7E4H - chains A and B of the 4 polymer chains in the assembly; structure by electron microscopy, 3.01 A resolution.

# Chain A
Molecule: Sorting assembly machinery 50 kDa subunit
Source organism: Saccharomyces cerevisiae S288c
UniProtKB: P53969 (SAM50_YEAST); residues 2-484 here = UniProt positions 2-484
Sequence (485 residues; each row starts with the number of its first residue; numbering starts at 0):
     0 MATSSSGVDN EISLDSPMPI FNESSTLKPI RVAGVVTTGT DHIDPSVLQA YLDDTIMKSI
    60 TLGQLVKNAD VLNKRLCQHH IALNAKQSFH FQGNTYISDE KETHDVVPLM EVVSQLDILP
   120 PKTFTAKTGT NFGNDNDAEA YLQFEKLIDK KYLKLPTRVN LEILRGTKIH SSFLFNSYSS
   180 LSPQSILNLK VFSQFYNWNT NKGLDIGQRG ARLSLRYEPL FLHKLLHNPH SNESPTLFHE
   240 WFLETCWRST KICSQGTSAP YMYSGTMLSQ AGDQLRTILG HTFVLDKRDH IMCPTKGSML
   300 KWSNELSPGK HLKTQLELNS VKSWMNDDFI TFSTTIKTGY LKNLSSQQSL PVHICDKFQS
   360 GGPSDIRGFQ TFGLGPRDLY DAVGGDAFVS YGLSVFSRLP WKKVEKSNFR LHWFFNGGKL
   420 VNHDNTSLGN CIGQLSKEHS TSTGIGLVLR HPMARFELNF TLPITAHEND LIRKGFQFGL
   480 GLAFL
Unresolved in the structure: 0-24, 92-107, 226-230
Construct notes: initiating methionine (0); expression tag (1)

# Chain B
Molecule: Sorting assembly machinery 35 kDa subunit
Source organism: Saccharomyces cerevisiae S288c
UniProtKB: P14693 (SAM35_YEAST); numbering as in UniProt (aligned over 1-329)
Sequence (329 residues; each row starts with the number of its first residue):
     1 MVSSFSVPMP VKRIFDTFPL QTYAAQTDKD EAVALEIQRR SYTFTERGGG SSELTVEGTY
    61 KLGVYNVFLE ANTGAALATD PWCLFVQLAL CQKNGLVLPT HSQEQTPSHT CNHEMLVLSR
   121 LSNPDEALPI LVEGYKKRII RSTVAISEIM RSRILDDAEQ LMYYTLLDTV LYDCWITQII
   181 FCASDAQFME LYSCQKLSGS IVTPLDVENS LLQKLSAKSL KISLTKRNKF QFRHREIVKS
   241 MQGVYHNHHN SVNQEQVLNV LFENSKQVLL GLKDMLKSDG QPTYLHLKIA SYILCITNVK
   301 EPIKLKTFVE NECKELVQFA QDTLKNFVQ
Unresolved in the structure: 1-12

# Chain A / chain B interface
Residue-residue contacts (60):
  W246(A) - L212(B)
  W246(A) - S216(B)
  T249(A) - L121(B)
  K250(A) - L121(B)
  K250(A) - N123(B)
  K250(A) - P124(B)  hydrogen bond (side chain-backbone)
  K250(A) - E126(B)  salt bridge
  I251(A) - L121(B)  hydrogen bond (backbone-backbone)
  I251(A) - N123(B)
  I251(A) - P124(B)
  S253(A) - P124(B)
  Q254(A) - P124(B)
  Y262(A) - P124(B)
  Y262(A) - R138(B)  hydrogen bond (backbone-side chain)
  Y262(A) - I140(B)  hydrophobic
  S263(A) - R138(B)
  G264(A) - I37(B)
  G264(A) - R138(B)
  S268(A) - I37(B)
  A270(A) - S119(B)
  A270(A) - L121(B)
  G271(A) - S119(B)
  D272(A) - R120(B)  salt bridge
  L274(A) - E208(B)
  L274(A) - L211(B)  hydrophobic
  L274(A) - L212(B)  hydrophobic
  T276(A) - E208(B)
  K309(A) - E208(B)  salt bridge
  N342(A) - A32(B)
  Q347(A) - A32(B)
  Q347(A) - L35(B)
  P350(A) - A32(B)
  P350(A) - V33(B)  hydrophobic
  P350(A) - E36(B)
  K356(A) - D30(B)  salt bridge
  P375(A) - Q26(B)
  P375(A) - D28(B)
  L378(A) - Y135(B)
  Y379(A) - K136(B)  hydrogen bond
  K418(A) - Q26(B)  hydrogen bond
  V420(A) - D28(B)
  N421(A) - D28(B)
  E437(A) - Y23(B)
  H438(A) - Y23(B)
  L461(A) - F18(B)  hydrophobic
  P462(A) - F18(B)
  I463(A) - P19(B)
  I463(A) - L20(B)  hydrogen bond (backbone-backbone)
  I463(A) - Q21(B)
  T464(A) - Q21(B)
  T464(A) - Y23(B)
  A465(A) - Q21(B)  hydrogen bond (backbone-backbone)
  A465(A) - T22(B)
  A465(A) - Y23(B)  hydrogen bond (backbone-backbone)
  H466(A) - Y23(B)
  H466(A) - A24(B)  hydrogen bond (side chain-backbone)
  E467(A) - Y23(B)  hydrogen bond (backbone-backbone)
  N468(A) - A25(B)
  K473(A) - F15(B)
  K473(A) - F18(B)  hydrogen bond (side chain-backbone)
Other interface residues (no listed pair), chain A (52 interface residues in all): S248, C252, G255, P259, T265, L267, Q269, Q273, Q346, S348, L349, G374, D377, L419, Q433
Other interface residues (no listed pair), chain B (42 interface residues in all): K29, R39, R40, L118, S122, V132, Q195, L205, L215, S219, L220

# Overview
Chain A and chain B form an interface of 52 and 42 residues respectively, with 11 hydrogen bonds and 4 salt
bridges. Polar contacts include K250(A)-E126(B), D272(A)-R120(B) and K309(A)-E208(B).
Here chain A is Sorting assembly machinery 50 kDa subunit and chain B is Sorting assembly machinery 35 kDa
subunit, both from Saccharomyces cerevisiae S288c. Entry 7E4H (Cryo-EM structure of the yeast mitochondrial
SAM-Tom40 complex at 3.0 angstrom) was determined by electron microscopy (same publication as 7E4I).
